Entry 6KAP (X-ray diffraction, 1.45 A resolution); this record covers chains A and B.

Chain A:
Molecule: Hemoglobin subunit alpha
Organism: Homo sapiens
UniProt: P69905 (HBA_HUMAN); residues 1-141 here correspond to UniProt positions 2-142 (UniProt number = residue number + 1)
Amino-acid sequence (141 residues; row label = number of the first residue in the row):
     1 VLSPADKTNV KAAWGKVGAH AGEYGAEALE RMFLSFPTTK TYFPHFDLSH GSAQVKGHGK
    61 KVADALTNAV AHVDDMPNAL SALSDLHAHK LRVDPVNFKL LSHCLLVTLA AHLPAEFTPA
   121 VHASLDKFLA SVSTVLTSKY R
Ion coordination: heme Fe: His87 (together with carbon monoxide)
Small-molecule neighbours:
  - carbon monoxide (CMO): Leu29, Phe43, His58, Val62, His87
  - carbon monoxide / heme: Leu29, Met32, Thr39, Tyr42, Phe43, His45, Phe46, His58, Lys61, Val62, Ala65, Leu66, Leu83, Leu86, His87, Leu91, Val93, Asn97, Phe98, Leu101, Leu105, Val132, Leu136
  - heme (HEM): Met32, Thr39, Tyr42, Phe43, His45, Phe46, His58, Lys61, Val62, Ala65, Leu66, Leu83, Leu86, His87, Leu91, Val93, Asn97, Phe98, Leu101, Leu105, Val132, Leu136
UniProt features mapped onto this chain:
  - binding site (O2): His58
  - binding site (heme b): His87
  - site: Thr8, Asn9 (Microbial infection: Cleavage), Lys11 (Not glycated), Ala13, Trp14 (Microbial infection: Cleavage), Tyr24, Gly25 (Microbial infection: Cleavage), Leu29, Glu30 (Microbial infection: Cleavage), His45, Phe46 (Microbial infection: Cleavage), Asp47, Leu48 (Microbial infection: Cleavage), Ser52, Ala53 (Microbial infection: Cleavage), Val55, Lys56 (Microbial infection: Cleavage), Lys56 (Not glycated), Gly59, Lys60 (Microbial infection: Cleavage), Lys60 (Not glycated), Lys90 (Not glycated), Leu91, Arg92 (Microbial infection: Cleavage), Lys99 (Not glycated), Leu106, Val107 (Microbial infection: Cleavage), Thr108, Leu109 (Microbial infection: Cleavage), Val121, His122 (Microbial infection: Cleavage), Ser133, Thr134 (Microbial infection: Cleavage)
  - modified residue: Ser3 (Phosphoserine), Lys7 (N6-succinyllysine), Thr8 (Phosphothreonine), Lys11 (N6-succinyllysine), Lys16 (N6-acetyllysine), Tyr24 (Phosphotyrosine), Ser35 (Phosphoserine), Lys40 (N6-succinyllysine), Ser49 (Phosphoserine), Ser102 (Phosphoserine), Thr108 (Phosphothreonine), Ser124 (Phosphoserine), Ser131 (Phosphoserine), Thr134 (Phosphothreonine), Thr137 (Phosphothreonine), Ser138 (Phosphoserine)
  - glycosylation (N-linked (Glc) (glycation) lysine): Lys7, Lys16, Lys40, Lys61

Chain B:
Molecule: Hemoglobin subunit beta
Organism: Homo sapiens
UniProt: P68871 (HBB_HUMAN); residues 1-146 here correspond to UniProt positions 2-147 (UniProt number = residue number + 1)
Amino-acid sequence (146 residues; numbered 1 to 146; the number before each row is that of its first residue):
     1 VHLTPKEKSA VTALWGKVNV DEVGGEALGR LLVVYPWTQR FFESFGDLST PDAVMGNPKV
    61 KAHGKKVLGA FSDGLAHLDN LKGTFATLSE LHCDKLHVDP ENFRLLGNVL VCVLAHHFGK
   121 EFTPPVQAAY QKVVAGVANA LAHKYH
Sequence notes: variant Lys6 (Glu7 in P68871)
Ion coordination: heme Fe: His92 (together with carbon monoxide)
Small-molecule neighbours:
  - carbon monoxide (CMO): Leu28, Phe42, His63, Val67, His92
  - carbon monoxide / heme: Leu28, Leu31, Thr38, Phe41, Phe42, His63, Lys66, Val67, Ala70, Phe71, Phe85, Leu88, Leu91, His92, Leu96, Val98, Asn102, Phe103, Leu106, Val137, Leu141
  - heme (HEM): Leu31, Thr38, Phe41, Phe42, His63, Lys66, Val67, Ala70, Phe71, Phe85, Leu88, Leu91, His92, Leu96, Val98, Asn102, Phe103, Leu106, Val137, Leu141
UniProt features mapped onto this chain:
  - binding site ((2R)-2,3-bisphosphoglycerate): Val1, His2, Lys82, His143
  - binding site (heme b): His63, His92
  - site: Glu7, Lys8 (Microbial infection: Cleavage), Gly25, Glu26 (Microbial infection: Cleavage), Gly29, Arg30 (Microbial infection: Cleavage), Tyr35, Pro36 (Microbial infection: Cleavage), Trp37, Thr38 (Microbial infection: Cleavage), Phe45, Gly46 (Microbial infection: Cleavage), Asp52, Ala53 (Microbial infection: Cleavage), Gly56, Asn57 (Microbial infection: Cleavage), Lys59 (Not glycated), Phe71, Ser72 (Microbial infection: Cleavage), Gly74, Leu75 (Microbial infection: Cleavage), Lys82 (Not glycated), Thr84, Phe85 (Microbial infection: Cleavage), His92, Cys93 (Microbial infection: Cleavage), Lys95 (Not glycated), Arg104, Leu105 (Microbial infection: Cleavage), Leu110, Val111 (Microbial infection: Cleavage), Gly119, Lys120 (Microbial infection: Cleavage), Phe122, Thr123 (Microbial infection: Cleavage), Ala128, Ala129 (Microbial infection: Cleavage) and 2 more in UniProt
  - modified residue: Val1 (N-acetylvaline), Ser9 (Phosphoserine), Thr12 (Phosphothreonine), Ser44 (Phosphoserine), Thr50 (Phosphothreonine), Lys59 (N6-acetyllysine), Lys82 (N6-acetyllysine), Thr87 (Phosphothreonine), Cys93 (S-nitrosocysteine), Lys144 (N6-acetyllysine)
  - glycosylation: Val1 (N-linked (Glc) (glycation) valine), Lys8 (N-linked (Glc) (glycation) lysine), Lys17 (N-linked (Glc) (glycation) lysine), Lys66 (N-linked (Glc) (glycation) lysine), Lys120 (N-linked (Glc) (glycation) lysine), Lys144 (N-linked (Glc) (glycation) lysine)

Chain A / chain B interface:
Residue-residue contacts - 38 pairs, chain A then chain B:
  Glu30(A) - Pro124(B)
  Arg31(A) - Phe122(B)  hydrogen bond (side chain-backbone)
  Arg31(A) - Thr123(B)
  Arg31(A) - Pro124(B)
  Arg31(A) - Gln127(B)  hydrogen bond
  Leu34(A) - Pro124(B)  hydrophobic
  Leu34(A) - Pro125(B)
  Leu34(A) - Ala128(B)
  Ser35(A) - Gln127(B)
  Ser35(A) - Ala128(B)
  Ser35(A) - Gln131(B)
  Phe36(A) - Gln131(B)
  His103(A) - Asn108(B)
  His103(A) - Val111(B)
  His103(A) - Gln127(B)
  His103(A) - Gln131(B)  hydrogen bond
  Cys104(A) - Gln127(B)
  Val107(A) - Val111(B)  hydrophobic
  Val107(A) - Ala115(B)
  Val107(A) - Gln127(B)
  Ala110(A) - Cys112(B)
  Ala110(A) - Ala115(B)
  Ala110(A) - His116(B)
  Ala111(A) - Ala115(B)
  Ala111(A) - Gly119(B)
  Ala111(A) - Lys120(B)
  Pro114(A) - His116(B)  hydrogen bond (backbone-side chain)
  Phe117(A) - Arg30(B)  hydrogen bond (backbone-side chain)
  Phe117(A) - His116(B)
  Thr118(A) - Arg30(B)  hydrogen bond (backbone-side chain)
  Pro119(A) - Arg30(B)
  Pro119(A) - Val33(B)
  Pro119(A) - Met55(B)  hydrophobic
  His122(A) - Arg30(B)  hydrogen bond
  His122(A) - Val34(B)
  Ala123(A) - Val34(B)  hydrophobic
  Asp126(A) - Val34(B)
  Asp126(A) - Tyr35(B)
Interface residues without a listed pair, chain A (21 interface residues in all): Lys99, Leu106, Ala120, Lys127
Interface residues without a listed pair, chain B (21 interface residues in all): Pro51, Arg104

Overview:
Chain A and chain B each contribute 21 residues to their interface; the contacts include 7 hydrogen bonds.
Polar pairs include Arg31(A)-Phe122(B), Arg31(A)-Gln127(B) and His103(A)-Gln131(B). Bound to chain A: heme,
carbon monoxide and carbon monoxide / heme.
Chain A is Hemoglobin subunit alpha and chain B is Hemoglobin subunit beta, both from Homo sapiens; the
structure, Carbonmonoxy human hemoglobin C in the R quaternary structure at 95 K: Light, was determined by
X-ray diffraction, deposited together with 6KA9, 6KAE, 6KAH, 6KAI, 6KAO, 6KAQ and 11 further entries.
